PDB entry 2BEF | X-ray diffraction, 2.30 A resolution | chains B and C of the 3 polymer chains in the assembly

[Chain B (and C)]
Name: Nucleoside diphosphate kinase
From: Dictyostelium discoideum
Notes: EC 2.7.4.6; chain C of this document is another copy of the same molecule, construct and numbering; everything in this record applies to it too
UniProtKB: P22887 (NDKC_DICDI); residue numbers follow UniProt; this construct covers 1-155
Chain sequence (155 residues; row label = number of the first residue in the row):
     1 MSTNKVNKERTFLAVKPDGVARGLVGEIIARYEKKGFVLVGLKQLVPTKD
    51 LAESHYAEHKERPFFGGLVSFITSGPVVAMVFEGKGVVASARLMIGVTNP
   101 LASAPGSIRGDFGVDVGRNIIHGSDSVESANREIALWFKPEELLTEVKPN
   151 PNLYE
Not modelled in the structure: 1-5
Glycans and other covalent adducts: beryllium trifluoride (BEF) linked to Arg-92
Small-molecule neighbours: ADP (adenosine-5'-diphosphate): Lys-16, Tyr-56, His-59, Phe-64, Leu-68, Val-97, Thr-98, Arg-109, Val-116, Gly-117, Asn-119
From the paper describing this entry:
  - binding site for beryllium trifluoride: His-122
  - catalytic residues: His-122
  - mutagenesis - Y56A, Y56F: decreased catalytic activity (citing earlier work)

[Chain B / chain C interface]
Pairs across the interface - 33 pairs, chain B then chain C:
  Asp-18(B) / Asn-152(C)
  Ala-21(B) / Asn-152(C)
  Arg-22(B) / Lys-34(C)  hydrogen bond (side chain-backbone)
  Arg-22(B) / Asn-150(C)
  Arg-22(B) / Asn-152(C)
  Arg-22(B) / Leu-153(C)
  Pro-100(B) / Lys-35(C)  hydrogen bond (backbone-side chain)
  Leu-101(B) / Lys-85(C)
  Leu-101(B) / Ser-90(C)
  Leu-101(B) / Leu-93(C)
  Ser-103(B) / Leu-93(C)
  Pro-105(B) / Leu-93(C)
  Pro-105(B) / Gly-106(C)
  Arg-109(B) / Lys-35(C)
  Gly-110(B) / Lys-35(C)  hydrogen bond (backbone-side chain)
  Asp-111(B) / Lys-34(C)
  Asp-111(B) / Lys-35(C)
  Phe-112(B) / Lys-34(C)
  Phe-112(B) / Lys-35(C)
  Gly-113(B) / Lys-35(C)  hydrogen bond (backbone-side chain)
  Val-114(B) / Lys-35(C)
  Val-114(B) / Phe-37(C)  hydrophobic
  Val-114(B) / Lys-85(C)  hydrogen bond (backbone-side chain)
  Val-114(B) / Tyr-154(C)  hydrophobic
  Asp-115(B) / Lys-85(C)  salt bridge
  Asp-115(B) / Leu-153(C)
  Asp-115(B) / Tyr-154(C)
  Asp-115(B) / Glu-155(C)
  Gly-117(B) / Glu-155(C)
  Arg-118(B) / Asn-152(C)
  Arg-118(B) / Leu-153(C)
  Arg-118(B) / Tyr-154(C)
  Arg-118(B) / Glu-155(C)
Other interface residues (no listed pair), chain B (18 interface residues in all): Ala-102, Val-116
Other interface residues (no listed pair), chain C (18 interface residues in all): Arg-31, Gly-36, Gly-86, Met-94, Pro-105, Ser-107

[Summary]
The chain B/chain C interface involves 18 residues from each chain; the contacts include 5 hydrogen bonds and
1 salt bridge. Polar pairs include Asp-115(B)/Lys-85(C), Arg-22(B)/Lys-34(C) and Pro-100(B)/Lys-35(C). Chain B
binds ADP. Covalently linked beryllium trifluoride: at Arg-92(B). The paper reports the catalytic residue
His-122(B); Y56A and Y56F of chain B reduce catalytic activity.
Both chains are Nucleoside diphosphate kinase (Dictyostelium discoideum). Entry 2BEF (Crystal structure of ndp
kinase complexed with Mg, ADP, and BEF3) was determined by X-ray diffraction, deposited together with 1KDN.
